Entry 8VKW (electron microscopy, 3.44 A resolution); this record covers chains A and d of the 34 polymer chains in the assembly.

# Chain A
Molecule: 23S ribosomal RNA
From: Mycolicibacterium smegmatis MC2 155
Sequence (3120 nucleotides; numbered 1 to 3120; the number before each row is that of its first residue):
     1 UAAGUGUUUAAGGGCGCAUGGUGGAUGCCUUGGCACUGGGAGCCGAUGAA
    51 GGACGUAGGAGGCUGCGAUAAGCCUCGGGGAGCUGUCAACCGAGCGUUGA
   101 UCCGAGGAUGUCCGAAUGGGGAAACCCGGCACGAGUGAUGUCGUGUCACC
   151 AGGCGCUGAAUAUAUAGGCGUCUGGGGGGAACGCGGGGAAGUGAAACAUC
   201 UCAGUACCCGUAGGAAGAGAAAACAAAAUGUGAUUCCGUGAGUAGUGGCG
   251 AGCGAAAGCGGAGGAUGGCUAAACCGUAUGCAUGUGAUACCGGGUAGGGG
   301 UUGUGUGUGCGGGGUUGUGGGACCUAUCUUUCCGGCUCUACCUGGCUGGA
   351 GGGCAGUGAGAAAAUGUUGUGGUUAGCGGAAAUGGCUUGGGAUGGCCUGC
   401 CGUAGACGGUGAGAGCCCGGUACGUGAAAACCCGACGUCUGUCUUGAUGG
   451 UGUUCCCGAGUAGCAGCGGGCCCGUGGAAUCUGCUGUGAAUCUGCCGGGA
   501 CCACCCGGUAAGCCUGAAUACUUCCCAGUGACCGAUAGCGGAUUAGUACC
   551 GUGAGGGAAUGGUGAAAAGUACCCCGGGAGGGGAGUGAAAGAGUACCUGA
   601 AACCGUGCGCUUACAAUCCGUCAGAGCCCUCGACGUGUCGUGGGGUGAUG
   651 GCGUGCCUUUUGAAGAAUGAGCCUGCGAGUCAGGGACAUGUCGCGAGGUU
   701 AACCCGGGUGGGGUAGCCGCAGCGAAAGCGAGUCUGAAUAGGGCGUAUCC
   751 ACACAAGAGUGUGUGGUGUAGUGGUGUGUUCUGGACCCGAAGCGGAGUGA
   801 UCUACCCAUGGCCAGGGUGAAGCGCGGGUAAGACCGCGUGGAGGCCCGAA
   851 CCCACUUAGGUUGAAGACUGAGGGGAUGAGCUGUGGGUAGGGGUGAAAGG
   901 CCAAUCAAACUCCGUGAUAGCUGGUUCUCCCCGAAAUGCAUUUAGGUGCA
   951 GCGUCGCAUGUUUCUUGCCGGAGGUAGAGCUACUGGAUGGCCGAUGGGCC
  1001 CCACAGGGUUACUGACGUCAGCCAAACUCCGAAUGCCGGUAAGUCCAAGA
  1051 GUGCGGCAGUGAGACGGCGGGGGAUAAGCUCCGUGCGUCGAGAGGGAAAC
  1101 AGCCCAGAUCGCCGGCUAAGGCCCCUAAGCGUGUGCUAAGUGGAAAAGGA
  1151 UGUGCAGUCGCGAAGACAACCAGGAGGUUGGCUUAGAAGCAGCCACCCUU
  1201 GAAAGAGUGCGUAAUAGCUCACUGGUCAAGUGAUUGUGCGCCGAUAAUGU
  1251 AGCGGGGCUCAAGCACACCGCCGAAGCCGCGGCAGCCAACGUGUUGGCUG
  1301 GGUAGGGGAGCGUCCUGCAUCCGGUGAAGCCGCCGAGUGAUCGAGUGGUG
  1351 GAGGGUGUGGGAGUGAGAAUGCAGGCAUGAGUAGCGAUUAGGCAAGUGAG
  1401 AACCUUGCCCGCCGAAAGACCAAGGGUUCCUGGGCCAGGCCAGUCCGCCC
  1451 AGGGUGAGUCGGGACCUAAGGCGAGGCCGACAGGCGUAGUCGAUGGACAA
  1501 CGGGUUGAUAUUCCCGUACCCGUGUAUGUGCGUCCAUGAUGAAUCAGCGG
  1551 UACUAACCAUCCAAAACCACCGUGACCGCACCUUUCGGGGUGUGGCGUUG
  1601 GUGGGGCUGCAUGGGACCUUCGUUGGUAGUAGUCAAGCGAUGGGGUGACG
  1651 CAGGAAGGUAGCCGUACCGGUCAGUGGUAAUACCGGGGUAAGCCUGUAGG
  1701 GAGUCAGAUAGGUAAAUCCGUCUGGCAUAUAUCCUGAGAGGUGAUGCAUA
  1751 GCCGAGUGAGGCGAAUUCGGUGAUCCUAUGCUGCCGAGAAAAGCCUCUAG
  1801 CGAGGACAUACACGGCCCGUACCCCAAACCAACACAGGUGGUCAGGUAGA
  1851 GAAUACUAAGGCGUACGAGUGAACUAUGGUUAAGGAACUCGGCAAAAUGC
  1901 CCCCGUAACUUCGGGAGAAGGGGGACCCACAUGGCGUGUAAGCCUUUACG
  1951 GCCCAAGCGUGAGUGGGUGGCACAAACCAGUGAGAAGCGACUGUUUACUA
  2001 AAAACACAGGUCCGUGCGAAGUCGCAAGACGAUGUAUACGGACUGACGCC
  2051 UGCCCGGUGCUGGAAGGUUAAGAGGACCCGUUAACUCCCUUUGGGGGUGA
  2101 AGCGGAGAAUUUAAGCCCCAGUAAACGGCGGUGGUAACUAUAACCAUCCU
  2151 AAGGUAGCGAAAUUCCUUGUCGGGUAAGUUCCGACCUGCACGAAUGGCGU
  2201 AACGACUUCUCAACUGUCUCAACCAUAGACUCGGCGAAAUUGCACUACGA
  2251 GUAAAGAUGCUCGUUACGCGCGGCAGGACGAAAAGACCCCGGGACCUUCA
  2301 CUACAACUUGGUAUUGGUGCUCGAUACGGUUUGUGUAGGAUAGGUGGGAG
  2351 ACUGUGAAGCUCACACGCCAGUGUGGGUGGAGUCGUUGUUGAAAUACCAC
  2401 UCUGAUCGUAUUGGGCCUCUAACCUCGGACCGUAUAUCCGGUUCAGGGAC
  2451 AGUGCCUGGUGGGUAGUUUAACUGGGGCGGUUGCCUCCUAAAAUGUAACG
  2501 GAGGCGCCCAAAGGUUCCCUCAACCUGGACGGCAAUCAGGUGUUGAGUGU
  2551 AAGUGCACAAGGGAGCUUGACUGCGAGACGGACAUGUCGAGCAGGGACGA
  2601 AAGUCGGGACUAGUGAUCCGGCACCUCUGAGUGGAAGGGGUGUCGCUCAA
  2651 CGGAUAAAAGGUACCCCGGGGAUAACAGGCUGAUCUUCCCCAAGAGUCCA
  2701 UAUCGACGGGAUGGUUUGGCACCUCGAUGUCGGCUCGUCGCAUCCUGGGG
  2751 CUGGAGCAGGUCCCAAGGGUUGGGCUGUUCGCCCAUUAAAGCGGCACGCG
  2801 AGCUGGGUUUAGAACGUCGUGAGACAGUUCGGUCUCUAUCCGCCGCGCGC
  2851 GUCAGAAGCUUGAGGAAACCUGUCCCUAGUACGAGAGGACCGGGACGGAC
  2901 GAACCUCUGGUAUACCAGUUGUCCCACCAGGGGCACGGCUGGAUAGCCAC
  2951 GUUCGGACAGGAUAACCGCUGAAAGCAUCUAAGCGGGAAACCUCUUCCAA
  3001 GACCAGGCUUCUCACCCUCUAGGAGGGAUAAGGCCCCCCGCAGACCACGG
  3051 GAUUGAUAGACCAGACCUGGAAGCCUAGUAAUAGGUGCAGGGAACUGGCA
  3101 CUAACCGGCCGAAAACUUAC
Unresolved in the structure: 1, 2329-2404

# Chain d
Protein: 50S ribosomal protein L34
From: Mycolicibacterium smegmatis MC2 155
Reference sequence: A0R7K0 (RL34_MYCS2); residue numbers follow UniProt; this construct covers 1-47
Chain sequence (47 residues; each row starts with the number of its first residue):
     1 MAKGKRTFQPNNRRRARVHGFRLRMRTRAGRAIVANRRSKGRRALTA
Unresolved in the structure: 1

# Interface between chain A and chain d
Pairs across the interface (93):
  A50(A) - Arg38(d)  base contact
  G51(A) - Arg38(d)  hydrogen bond to the sugar
  A53(A) - Arg43(d)  salt bridge to the phosphate
  G114(A) - Phe21(d)  sugar contact
  G114(A) - Arg22(d)  salt bridge to the phosphate
  A115(A) - Met25(d)  phosphate contact
  G121(A) - Arg22(d)  salt bridge to the phosphate
  A122(A) - Arg13(d)  base contact
  A122(A) - Ala16(d)  sugar contact
  A122(A) - Arg17(d)  sugar contact
  A122(A) - Arg22(d)  salt bridge to the phosphate
  A123(A) - Gly20(d)  phosphate contact
  A123(A) - Phe21(d)  stacking on the base
  A123(A) - Arg22(d)  hydrogen bond to the phosphate
  A123(A) - Leu45(d)  base contact
  A123(A) - Thr46(d)  base contact
  G179(A) - Ala35(d)  phosphate contact
  C209(A) - Arg28(d)  salt bridge to the phosphate
  G210(A) - Arg28(d)  salt bridge to the phosphate
  G546(A) - Lys40(d)  base contact
  G546(A) - Gly41(d)  sugar contact
  G546(A) - Arg42(d)  sugar contact
  U547(A) - Arg42(d)  salt bridge to the phosphate
  U547(A) - Arg43(d)  hydrogen bond to the phosphate
  U552(A) - Phe8(d)  sugar contact
  U552(A) - Arg15(d)  hydrogen bond to the sugar
  U552(A) - His19(d)  hydrogen bond to the base
  G553(A) - Arg15(d)  salt bridge to the phosphate
  G553(A) - His19(d)  sugar contact
  G553(A) - Arg24(d)  hydrogen bond to the sugar
  A554(A) - Ile33(d)  sugar contact
  A554(A) - Arg37(d)  salt bridge to the phosphate
  G555(A) - Asn36(d)  hydrogen bond to the phosphate
  G555(A) - Arg37(d)  salt bridge to the phosphate
  G555(A) - Arg42(d)  base contact
  G556(A) - Lys40(d)  salt bridge to the phosphate
  G556(A) - Arg42(d)  hydrogen bond to the base
  G557(A) - Lys40(d)  base contact
  G557(A) - Arg42(d)  hydrogen bond to the base
  G797(A) - Ala29(d)  sugar contact
  G797(A) - Ile33(d)  sugar contact
  U798(A) - Arg24(d)  salt bridge to the phosphate
  G799(A) - Val18(d)  phosphate contact
  G799(A) - His19(d)  salt bridge to the phosphate
  G799(A) - Arg24(d)  salt bridge to the phosphate
  U801(A) - Thr7(d)  hydrogen bond to the sugar
  U801(A) - Phe8(d)  sugar contact
  U801(A) - Gln9(d)  hydrogen bond to the sugar
  U801(A) - Asn11(d)  base contact
  U801(A) - Arg14(d)  hydrogen bond to the sugar
  U801(A) - Arg15(d)  base contact
  C802(A) - Lys5(d)  salt bridge to the phosphate
  C802(A) - Arg6(d)  sugar contact
  C802(A) - Thr7(d)  sugar contact
  C802(A) - Gln9(d)  phosphate contact
  C852(A) - Lys3(d)  salt bridge to the phosphate
  C853(A) - Lys3(d)  phosphate contact
  A854(A) - Ala2(d)  base contact
  A867(A) - Arg6(d)  salt bridge to the phosphate
  U869(A) - Ala2(d)  phosphate contact
  G883(A) - Lys5(d)  salt bridge to the phosphate
  G885(A) - Asn11(d)  hydrogen bond to the phosphate
  G885(A) - Arg13(d)  sugar contact
  G885(A) - Arg14(d)  salt bridge to the phosphate
  G886(A) - Arg14(d)  salt bridge to the phosphate
  G886(A) - Arg17(d)  salt bridge to the phosphate
  A903(A) - Thr7(d)  base contact
  A904(A) - Arg6(d)  base contact
  A1423(A) - Pro10(d)  sugar contact
  G1424(A) - Pro10(d)  sugar contact
  G1424(A) - Asn11(d)  sugar contact
  G1424(A) - Asn12(d)  hydrogen bond to the phosphate
  G1425(A) - Asn12(d)  hydrogen bond to the phosphate
  G1471(A) - Arg17(d)  hydrogen bond to the sugar
  G1471(A) - Arg26(d)  hydrogen bond to the sugar
  C1472(A) - Arg26(d)  sugar contact
  A1482(A) - Arg28(d)  hydrogen bond to the phosphate
  G1483(A) - Arg28(d)  salt bridge to the phosphate
  G1483(A) - Arg31(d)  salt bridge to the phosphate
  G1492(A) - Arg13(d)  hydrogen bond to the phosphate
  A1493(A) - Arg13(d)  salt bridge to the phosphate
  C1829(A) - Pro10(d)  sugar contact
  C1830(A) - Arg6(d)  sugar contact
  C1830(A) - Phe8(d)  hydrogen bond to the sugar
  C1830(A) - Gln9(d)  hydrogen bond to the sugar
  C1830(A) - Pro10(d)  sugar contact
  A1831(A) - Arg6(d)  hydrogen bond to the sugar
  G1837(A) - Ala2(d)  sugar contact
  G1837(A) - Gly4(d)  hydrogen bond to the base
  G1838(A) - Ala2(d)  sugar contact
  G1838(A) - Lys3(d)  hydrogen bond to the phosphate
  G1838(A) - Gly4(d)  sugar contact
  U1839(A) - Lys3(d)  salt bridge to the phosphate
Interface residues without a listed pair, chain A (54 interface residues in all): G177, G178, A180, U803, C868
Interface residues without a listed pair, chain d (41 interface residues in all): Leu23, Ser39, Ala47

# In short
54 residues of chain A and 41 residues of chain d are in contact; the contacts include 24 hydrogen bonds, 25
salt bridges and 1 aromatic stacking contact. Polar pairs include U552(A)-His19(d), G556(A)-Arg42(d) and
G557(A)-Arg42(d).
Chain A is 23S ribosomal RNA and chain d is 50S ribosomal protein L34, both from Mycolicibacterium smegmatis
MC2 155; the structure, Structure of Mycobacterium smegmatis 50S ribosomal subunit bound to delNTE-HflX, was
determined by electron microscopy together with 8VIO, 8VK0, 8VK7, 8VKI, 8VPK, 8VR4, 8VR8 and 8VRL from the
same study.
